Entry 7TRA (electron microscopy, 3.30 A resolution); this record covers chains H and R of the 19 polymer chains in the assembly.

[Chain H]
Protein: Cas7a
Source organism: Pyrococcus furiosus DSM 3638
Reference sequence: Q8U333 (Q8U333_PYRFU); numbering as in UniProt (aligned over 1-336)
Sequence (336 residues; row label = number of the first residue in the row):
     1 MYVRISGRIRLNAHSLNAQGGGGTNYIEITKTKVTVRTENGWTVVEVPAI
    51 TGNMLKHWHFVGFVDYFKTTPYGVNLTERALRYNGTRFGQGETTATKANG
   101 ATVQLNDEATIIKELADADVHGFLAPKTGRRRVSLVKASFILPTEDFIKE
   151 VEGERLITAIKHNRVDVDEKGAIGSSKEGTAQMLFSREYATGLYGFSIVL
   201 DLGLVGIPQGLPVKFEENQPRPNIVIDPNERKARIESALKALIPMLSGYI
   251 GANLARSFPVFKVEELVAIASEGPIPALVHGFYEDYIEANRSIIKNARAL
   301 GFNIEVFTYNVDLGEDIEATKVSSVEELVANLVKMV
Disordered / not traced: 336

[Chain R]
Molecule: crRNA
Source organism: Escherichia coli
Sequence (44 nucleotides; each row starts with the number of its first residue):
     1 AUUGAAAGAGUGCUUCCCCAAACCCUUAACUGGUUGUAACAGUU

[Interface between chain H and chain R]
Pairs across the interface (56; chain H residue first):
  Asn-17(H) with A9(R), phosphate contact; G10(R), hydrogen bond to the phosphate
  Ala-18(H) with A9(R), phosphate contact; G10(R), hydrogen bond to the phosphate
  Gln-19(H) with A9(R), base contact
  Asn-53(H) with A7(R), hydrogen bond to the sugar; G8(R), sugar contact; A9(R), phosphate contact
  Met-54(H) with G8(R), phosphate contact; A9(R), phosphate contact; G10(R), phosphate contact
  Lys-56(H) with A6(R), phosphate contact; A7(R), salt bridge to the phosphate
  His-57(H) with G8(R), hydrogen bond to the base
  Trp-58(H) with G8(R), base contact
  Tyr-83(H) with G8(R), base contact
  Asn-84(H) with G8(R), phosphate contact
  Gly-85(H) with A6(R), phosphate contact; A7(R), sugar contact; G8(R), phosphate contact
  Arg-87(H) with A6(R), hydrogen bond to the phosphate; A7(R), salt bridge to the phosphate
  His-121(H) with A6(R), sugar contact
  Phe-123(H) with A5(R), hydrogen bond to the sugar; A6(R), sugar contact
  Leu-124(H) with A5(R), base contact; A6(R), base contact
  Arg-131(H) with A1(R), sugar contact; U2(R), salt bridge to the phosphate; G4(R), base contact; A5(R), hydrogen bond to the sugar
  Arg-132(H) with A5(R), hydrogen bond to the sugar
  Val-133(H) with A1(R), base contact; A5(R), sugar contact
  Ser-134(H) with A5(R), phosphate contact; A6(R), hydrogen bond to the phosphate
  Lys-161(H) with U15(R), sugar contact
  His-162(H) with U15(R), sugar contact
  Asn-163(H) with C13(R), phosphate contact; U14(R), phosphate contact; U15(R), hydrogen bond to the sugar; C16(R), base contact
  Arg-164(H) with G12(R), base contact; C13(R), hydrogen bond to the base
  Val-165(H) with U14(R), phosphate contact
  Gln-182(H) with C16(R), hydrogen bond to the base
  Leu-184(H) with U15(R), base contact
  Phe-185(H) with C13(R), base contact
  Leu-204(H) with A1(R), base contact
  Gln-209(H) with A1(R), base contact
  Ala-252(H) with G10(R), phosphate contact
  Asn-253(H) with U11(R), hydrogen bond to the phosphate
  Leu-254(H) with U11(R), phosphate contact
  Ala-255(H) with G12(R), phosphate contact
  Arg-256(H) with G12(R), base contact; C13(R), salt bridge to the phosphate
Other interface residues (no listed pair), chain H (40 interface residues in all): Ser-15, Leu-16, Thr-86, Phe-88, Gly-122, Arg-187

[Summary]
The interface between chain H and chain R involves 40 residues on one side and 15 on the other, with 13
hydrogen bonds and 4 salt bridges. Polar contacts include His-57(H)/G8(R), Arg-164(H)/C13(R) and
Gln-182(H)/C16(R).
Here chain H is Cas7a (Pyrococcus furiosus DSM 3638) and chain R is crRNA (Escherichia coli). Entry 7TRA
(Cascade complex from type I-A CRISPR-Cas system) was determined by electron microscopy (same publication as
7TR6, 7TR8 and 7TR9).
